PDB entry 1P47 | X-ray diffraction, 2.20 A resolution | chains C and B of the 4 polymer chains in the assembly

== Chain C ==
Molecule: 22-nt DNA strand
Sequence (22 nucleotides; numbered 1 to 22; the number before each row is that of its first residue):
     1 GTGGCGTGGG CGGCGTGGGC GT

== Chain B ==
Name: Early growth response protein 1
From: Mus musculus
UniProt: P08046 (EGR1_MOUSE); residues 102-188 here correspond to UniProt positions 333-419 (UniProt number = residue number + 231)
Amino-acid sequence (87 residues; row label = number of the first residue in the row):
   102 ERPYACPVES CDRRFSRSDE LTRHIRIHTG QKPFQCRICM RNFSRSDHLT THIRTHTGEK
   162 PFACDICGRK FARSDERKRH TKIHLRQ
Not modelled in the structure: 102, 187-188
Curated features (UniProtKB/Swiss-Prot):
  - zinc finger: Tyr105 to His129 (C2H2-type 1), Phe135 to His157 (C2H2-type 2), Phe163 to His185 (C2H2-type 3)
  - site (Interaction with DNA): Arg103, Arg114, Arg118, Arg124, Arg142, Arg146, Arg170, Arg174, Arg180
Metal / ion sites: Zn2+ site 1: Cys107, Cys112, His125, His129; Zn2+ site 2: Cys137, Cys140, His153, His157; Zn2+ site 3: Cys165, Cys168, His181, His185

== Interface between chain C and chain B ==
Pairs across the interface (39):
  DC11(C) with Ile184(B), phosphate contact
  DG12(C) with Arg170(B), phosphate contact; Phe172(B), phosphate contact; Arg180(B), base contact; His181(B), salt bridge to the phosphate; Ile184(B), phosphate contact
  DG13(C) with Phe172(B), phosphate contact; Arg180(B), hydrogen bond to the base
  DC14(C) with Thr156(B), phosphate contact; Arg174(B), base contact; Glu177(B), base contact; Arg180(B), base contact
  DG15(C) with Arg142(B), hydrogen bond to the phosphate; His153(B), salt bridge to the phosphate; Arg174(B), hydrogen bond to the base
  DT16(C) with Arg142(B), salt bridge to the phosphate; Phe144(B), phosphate contact; His149(B), stacking on the base; Arg174(B), hydrogen bond to the base
  DG17(C) with Ile128(B), phosphate contact; Ser145(B), hydrogen bond to the phosphate; Arg146(B), base contact; His149(B), hydrogen bond to the base
  DG18(C) with Arg114(B), sugar contact; Arg124(B), base contact; His125(B), salt bridge to the phosphate; Ile128(B), phosphate contact; Arg146(B), hydrogen bond to the base
  DG19(C) with Arg103(B), salt bridge to the phosphate; Phe116(B), phosphate contact; Glu121(B), sugar contact; Arg124(B), hydrogen bond to the base; Arg146(B), base contact
  DC20(C) with Arg118(B), sugar contact; Glu121(B), base contact; Arg124(B), base contact
  DG21(C) with Arg118(B), hydrogen bond to the base; Asp120(B), base contact
  DT22(C) with Arg118(B), base contact
Also at the interface, not in a pair above, chain B (26 interface residues in all): Asp148, Thr152, Asp176

== In short ==
12 residues of chain C and 26 residues of chain B are in contact, with 9 hydrogen bonds, 5 salt bridges and 1
aromatic stacking contact. Polar pairs include DG13(C)-Arg180(B), DG15(C)-Arg174(B) and DT16(C)-Arg174(B). The
Zn2+ site 1 is built by Cys107(B), Cys112(B), His125(B) and His129(B).
Chain C is a 22-nt DNA strand and chain B is Early growth response protein 1 (Mus musculus); the structure,
Crystal Structure of tandem Zif268 molecules complexed to DNA, was determined by X-ray diffraction.
